6IAW - chains M and O of the 18 polymer chains in the assembly; structure by electron microscopy, 3.80 A resolution.

== Chain M (and O) ==
Name: Major head protein
Organism: Staphylococcus phage P68
Notes: chain O of this document is another copy of the same molecule, construct and numbering; everything in this record applies to it too
UniProtKB: Q859I3 (Q859I3_9CAUD); residues 1-408 here = UniProt positions 1-408
Sequence (408 residues; row label = number of the first residue in the row):
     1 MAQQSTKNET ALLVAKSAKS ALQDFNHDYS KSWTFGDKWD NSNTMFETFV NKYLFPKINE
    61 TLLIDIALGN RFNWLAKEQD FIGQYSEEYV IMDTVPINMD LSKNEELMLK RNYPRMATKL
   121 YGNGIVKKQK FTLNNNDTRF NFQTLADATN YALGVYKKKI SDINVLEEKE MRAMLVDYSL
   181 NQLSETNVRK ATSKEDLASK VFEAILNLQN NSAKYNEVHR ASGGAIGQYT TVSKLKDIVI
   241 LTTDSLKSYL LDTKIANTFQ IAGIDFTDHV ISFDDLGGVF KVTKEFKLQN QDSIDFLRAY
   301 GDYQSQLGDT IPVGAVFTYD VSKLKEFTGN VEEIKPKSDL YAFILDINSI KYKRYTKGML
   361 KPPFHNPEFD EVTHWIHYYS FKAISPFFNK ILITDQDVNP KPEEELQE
Unresolved in the structure: 1-58, 397-408 (chain O: 1-10, 397-408)

== Interface between chain M and chain O ==
Contacting residue pairs (112; chain M residue first):
  Ile82(M) with Asn59(O), hydrogen bond (backbone-side chain)
  Gly83(M) with Lys57(O)
  Gln84(M) with Lys57(O), hydrogen bond (backbone-backbone)
  Tyr85(M) with Met45(O), hydrogen bond (side chain-backbone); Phe46(O); Lys57(O); Ile58(O); Asn59(O), hydrogen bond (backbone-backbone)
  Ser86(M) with Asn59(O); Glu60(O)
  Glu87(M) with Glu60(O); Thr61(O), hydrogen bond; Leu62(O)
  Glu88(M) with Thr61(O); Leu62(O)
  Tyr89(M) with Thr61(O); Leu63(O); Ile64(O), hydrogen bond (backbone-backbone); Phe142(O)
  Val90(M) with Ile64(O)
  Ile91(M) with Val155(O), hydrophobic; Lys158(O)
  Met92(M) with Lys158(O)
  Asp93(M) with Lys158(O), salt bridge
  Thr94(M) with Gln129(O); Lys159(O); Asp162(O); Tyr300(O), hydrogen bond (side chain-backbone); Gly301(O)
  Val95(M) with Leu166(O), hydrophobic; Tyr300(O), hydrogen bond (backbone-backbone); Thr318(O)
  Pro96(M) with Lys127(O), hydrogen bond (backbone-side chain); Lys128(O); Gln129(O); Ile163(O), hydrophobic; Leu166(O)
  Ile97(M) with Lys127(O), hydrogen bond (backbone-side chain); Lys128(O), hydrogen bond (backbone-backbone); Tyr303(O), hydrophobic; Gln304(O)
  Asn98(M) with Ile125(O); Lys127(O); Gln304(O)
  Met99(M) with Val126(O); Lys128(O)
  Lys103(M) with Gln304(O), hydrogen bond (side chain-backbone); Asp309(O), salt bridge
  Leu107(M) with Lys130(O); Tyr303(O), hydrophobic
  Met108(M) with Lys130(O); Trp375(O), hydrophobic
  Lys110(M) with Lys130(O), hydrogen bond (backbone-side chain)
  Arg111(M) with Thr132(O); Phe369(O); Glu371(O), salt bridge
  Asn112(M) with Phe131(O); Thr132(O), hydrogen bond (backbone-backbone); Tyr303(O)
  Tyr113(M) with Thr132(O); Glu371(O), hydrogen bond
  Pro114(M) with Thr132(O); Tyr151(O); Val155(O), hydrophobic
  Arg115(M) with Arg298(O), hydrogen bond (side chain-backbone); Ala299(O), hydrogen bond (side chain-backbone); Tyr300(O); Gly301(O)
  Met116(M) with Tyr151(O), hydrophobic
  Asn123(M) with Glu47(O)
  Ser199(M) with Ser248(O); Asp252(O)
  Phe202(M) with Ser248(O); Leu251(O), hydrophobic
  Glu203(M) with Ser245(O); Ser248(O), hydrogen bond (backbone-side chain)
  Leu206(M) with Asp244(O)
  Asn207(M) with Asp244(O); Asp274(O)
  Gln209(M) with Arg71(O)
  Asn210(M) with Arg71(O), hydrogen bond; Asp244(O), hydrogen bond; Ser272(O); Phe273(O); Asp274(O)
  Asn211(M) with Leu68(O); Gly69(O); Val165(O); Glu168(O)
  Ser212(M) with Asp274(O)
  Lys214(M) with Asp274(O), salt bridge
  Tyr215(M) with Asp274(O)
  Ile226(M) with Phe296(O), hydrophobic; Ala299(O), hydrophobic
  Gly227(M) with Tyr300(O)
  Gln228(M) with Tyr300(O)
  Tyr229(M) with Lys158(O)
  Thr230(M) with Leu68(O)
  Val232(M) with Leu68(O), hydrophobic
  Thr258(M) with Ala256(O), hydrogen bond (side chain-backbone); Asn257(O)
  Phe259(M) with Ala256(O), hydrogen bond (backbone-backbone); Thr258(O); Phe259(O), hydrophobic
  Gln260(M) with Ile255(O); Ala256(O), hydrogen bond (backbone-backbone); Thr258(O); Phe259(O), hydrogen bond (side chain-backbone)
  Ile264(M) with Leu251(O); Asp252(O)
  Phe387(M) with Ile64(O)
  Phe388(M) with Ile64(O), hydrophobic
Also at the interface, not in a pair above, chain M (55 interface residues in all): Asp100, Leu109, Thr231
Also at the interface, not in a pair above, chain O (69 interface residues in all): Pro56, Asp65, Asn134, Gly154, Lys169, Lys247, Asp275, Asp302, Tyr319, Phe364, His377, Tyr378

== Summary ==
The interface between chain M and chain O involves 55 residues on one side and 69 on the other, with 24
hydrogen bonds and 4 salt bridges. Polar contacts include Asp93(M)-Lys158(O), Lys103(M)-Asp309(O) and
Arg111(M)-Glu371(O).
Both chains are Major head protein (Staphylococcus phage P68). Entry 6IAW (Structure of head fiber and inner
core protein gp22 of native bacteriophage P68) was determined by electron microscopy, deposited together with
6IAB, 6IAC, 6IAT, 6IB1 and 6Q3G.
